Entry 6IS7 (X-ray diffraction, 2.80 A resolution); this record covers chains A and D of the 5 polymer chains in the assembly.

== Chain A ==
Molecule: DNA polymerase
Source organism: Thermococcus sp. 9oN-7
Notes: EC 2.7.7.7
Reference sequence: Q56366 (DPOL_THES9); numbering as in UniProt (aligned over 1-775)
Sequence (783 residues; row label = number of the first residue in the row):
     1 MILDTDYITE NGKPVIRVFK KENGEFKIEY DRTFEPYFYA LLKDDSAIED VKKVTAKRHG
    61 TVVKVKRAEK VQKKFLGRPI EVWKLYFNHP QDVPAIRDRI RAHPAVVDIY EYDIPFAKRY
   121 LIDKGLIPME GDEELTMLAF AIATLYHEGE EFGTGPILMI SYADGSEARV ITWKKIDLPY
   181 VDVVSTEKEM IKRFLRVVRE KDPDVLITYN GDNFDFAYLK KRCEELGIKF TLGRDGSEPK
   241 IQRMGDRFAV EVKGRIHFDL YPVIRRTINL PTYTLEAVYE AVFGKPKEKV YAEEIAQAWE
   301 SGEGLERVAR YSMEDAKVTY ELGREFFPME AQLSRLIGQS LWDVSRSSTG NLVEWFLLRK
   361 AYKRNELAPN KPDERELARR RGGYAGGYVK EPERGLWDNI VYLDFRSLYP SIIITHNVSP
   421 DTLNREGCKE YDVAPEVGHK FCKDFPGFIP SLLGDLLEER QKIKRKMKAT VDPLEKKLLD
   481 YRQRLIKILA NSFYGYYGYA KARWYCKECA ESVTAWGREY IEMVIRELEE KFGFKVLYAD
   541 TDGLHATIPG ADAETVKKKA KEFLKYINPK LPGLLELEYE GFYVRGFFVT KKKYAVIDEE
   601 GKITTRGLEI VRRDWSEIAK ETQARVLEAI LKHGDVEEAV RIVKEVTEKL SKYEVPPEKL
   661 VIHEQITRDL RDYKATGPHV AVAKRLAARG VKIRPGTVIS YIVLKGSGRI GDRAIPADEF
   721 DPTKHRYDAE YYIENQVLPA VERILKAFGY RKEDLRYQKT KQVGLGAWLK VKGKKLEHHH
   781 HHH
Not modelled in the structure: 758-783
Sequence notes: engineered mutation Ala-141 (Asp in Q56366), Ala-143 (Glu in Q56366), Leu-485 (Ala in Q56366); expression tag (776-783)
Disulfide bonds: Cys-428/Cys-442, Cys-506/Cys-509
Metal / ion sites: Ca2+: Asn-568, Leu-571, Leu-575
Reported in the primary citation:
  - mutagenesis - Y409A: decreased catalytic activity (esterase activity)
  - mutagenesis - D542E: increased catalytic activity (esterase activity)
  - catalytic residues: Tyr-409, Asp-542 (proposed by the authors, not directly observed)
  - mutagenesis - Y409A, D542E: decreased catalytic activity on dATP
  - mutagenesis - Y409A, D542E: decreased catalytic activity on 3'-AL
  - mutagenesis - D542E: increased catalytic activity on 3'-ester bond

== Chain D ==
Molecule: 18-nt DNA strand
Sequence (18 nucleotides; row label = number of the first residue in the row):
     1 ACTGGTAAGC AGTCCGCG

== Interface between chain A and chain D ==
Contacting residue pairs (43):
  Ser-348(A) / DA1(D)  phosphate contact
  Ser-348(A) / DC2(D)  hydrogen bond to the phosphate
  Thr-349(A) / DC2(D)  hydrogen bond to the sugar
  Gly-350(A) / DC2(D)  hydrogen bond to the phosphate
  Gly-383(A) / DG4(D)  phosphate contact
  Tyr-384(A) / DT3(D)  phosphate contact
  Tyr-384(A) / DG4(D)  sugar contact
  Ala-385(A) / DG4(D)  phosphate contact
  Ala-385(A) / DG5(D)  phosphate contact
  Gly-386(A) / DG4(D)  hydrogen bond to the phosphate
  Gly-386(A) / DG5(D)  hydrogen bond to the phosphate
  Gly-387(A) / DG5(D)  sugar contact
  Val-389(A) / DG5(D)  phosphate contact
  Val-389(A) / DT6(D)  phosphate contact
  Ser-492(A) / DC2(D)  base contact
  Tyr-494(A) / DT3(D)  base contact
  Gly-495(A) / DC2(D)  base contact
  Gly-495(A) / DT3(D)  sugar contact
  Gly-498(A) / DT3(D)  sugar contact
  Tyr-499(A) / DC2(D)  phosphate contact
  Tyr-499(A) / DT3(D)  phosphate contact
  Thr-590(A) / DA7(D)  sugar contact
  Lys-591(A) / DT6(D)  salt bridge to the phosphate
  Lys-591(A) / DA7(D)  sugar contact
  Lys-592(A) / DG4(D)  base contact
  Lys-592(A) / DG5(D)  base contact
  Lys-593(A) / DA7(D)  phosphate contact
  Lys-593(A) / DA8(D)  sugar contact
  Trp-615(A) / DA8(D)  phosphate contact
  Trp-615(A) / DG9(D)  phosphate contact
  Thr-667(A) / DA1(D)  hydrogen bond to the base
  Thr-676(A) / DA11(D)  sugar contact
  Pro-678(A) / DC10(D)  phosphate contact
  Pro-678(A) / DA11(D)  phosphate contact
  Arg-709(A) / DA11(D)  phosphate contact
  Arg-709(A) / DG12(D)  salt bridge to the phosphate
  Ile-710(A) / DA11(D)  hydrogen bond to the phosphate
  Gly-711(A) / DA11(D)  hydrogen bond to the phosphate
  Tyr-731(A) / DC10(D)  hydrogen bond to the phosphate
  Asn-735(A) / DC10(D)  hydrogen bond to the phosphate
  Pro-739(A) / DG9(D)  phosphate contact
  Arg-743(A) / DA8(D)  salt bridge to the phosphate
  Arg-743(A) / DG9(D)  salt bridge to the phosphate
Other interface residues (no listed pair), chain A (34 interface residues in all): Tyr-496, Glu-609, Arg-612, Gly-677, Pro-695

== Summary ==
34 residues of chain A and 12 residues of chain D are in contact; the contacts include 10 hydrogen bonds and 4
salt bridges. Polar contacts include Thr-667(A)/DA1(D), Thr-349(A)/DC2(D) and Ser-348(A)/DC2(D). Asn-568(A),
Leu-571(A) and Leu-575(A) coordinate Ca2+. The paper reports catalytic residues Tyr-409(A) and Asp-542(A);
Y409A and D542E of chain A reduce catalytic activity on dATP.
Here chain A is DNA polymerase (Thermococcus sp. 9oN-7) and chain D is an 18-nt DNA strand. Entry 6IS7
(Structure of 9N-I DNA polymerase incorporation with dA in the active site) was determined by X-ray
diffraction together with 6ISF, 6ISG, 6ISH and 6ISI from the same study.
